1WYT - chains C and D of the 4 polymer chains in the assembly; structure by X-ray diffraction, 2.40 A resolution.

== Chain C ==
Name: glycine dehydrogenase (decarboxylating) subunit 1
Organism: Thermus thermophilus
Notes: EC 1.4.4.2
UniProtKB: Q5SKW8 (Q5SKW8_THET8); residues 1-438 here = UniProt positions 1-438
Sequence (438 residues; row label = number of the first residue in the row):
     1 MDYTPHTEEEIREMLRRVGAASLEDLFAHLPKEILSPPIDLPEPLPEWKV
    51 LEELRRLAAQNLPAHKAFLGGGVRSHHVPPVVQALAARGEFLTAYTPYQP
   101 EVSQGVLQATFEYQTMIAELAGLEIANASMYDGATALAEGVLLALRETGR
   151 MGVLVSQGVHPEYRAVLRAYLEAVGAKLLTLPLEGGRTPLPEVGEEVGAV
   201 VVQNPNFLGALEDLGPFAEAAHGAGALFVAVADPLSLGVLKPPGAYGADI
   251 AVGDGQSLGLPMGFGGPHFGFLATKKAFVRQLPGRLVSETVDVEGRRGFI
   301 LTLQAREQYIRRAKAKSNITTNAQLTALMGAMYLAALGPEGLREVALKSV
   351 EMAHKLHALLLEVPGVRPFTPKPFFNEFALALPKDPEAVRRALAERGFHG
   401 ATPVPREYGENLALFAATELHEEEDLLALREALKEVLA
Disordered / not traced: 438

== Chain D ==
Name: glycine dehydrogenase subunit 2 (P-protein)
Organism: Thermus thermophilus
Notes: EC 1.4.4.2
UniProtKB: Q5SKW7 (Q5SKW7_THET8); residues 1-474 here = UniProt positions 1-474
Sequence (474 residues; row label = number of the first residue in the row):
     1 MSFPLIFERSRKGRRGLKLVKAVPKAEDLIPKEHLREVPPRLPEVDELTL
    51 VRHYTGLSRRQVGVDTTFYPLGSCTMKYNPKLHEEAARLFADLHPYQDPR
   101 TAQGALRLMWELGEYLKALTGMDAITLEPAAGAHGELTGILIIRAYHEDR
   151 GEGRTRRVVLVPDSAHGSNPATASMAGYQVREIPSGPEGEVDLEALKREL
   201 GPHVAALMLTNPNTLGLFERRILEISRLCKEAGVQLYYDGANLNAIMGWA
   251 RPGDMGFDVVHLNLHKTFTVPHGGGGPGSGPVGVKAHLAPYLPVPLVERG
   301 EEGFYLDFDRPKSIGRVRSFYGNFLALVRAWAYIRTLGLEGLKKAAALAV
   351 LNARYLKELLKEKGYRVPYDGPSMHEFVAQPPEGFRALDLAKGLLELGFH
   401 PPTVYFPLIVKEALMVEPTETEAKETLEAFAEAMGALLKKPKEWLENAPY
   451 STPVRRLDELRANKHPKLTYFDEG
Disordered / not traced: 1, 473-474
Curated features (UniProtKB/Swiss-Prot):
  - modified residue: Lys-266 (N6-(pyridoxal phosphate)lysine)

== How chain C and chain D interact ==
Pairs across the interface (385):
  Met-1(C) with Thr-336(D), hydrogen bond (backbone-backbone); Leu-337(D)
  Asp-2(C) with Lys-344(D), salt bridge
  Tyr-3(C) with Tyr-78(D), hydrophobic; Pro-80(D); Leu-337(D), hydrophobic; Thr-421(D)
  Thr-4(C) with Lys-344(D); Leu-348(D); Glu-420(D)
  Pro-5(C) with Glu-420(D); Thr-421(D); Glu-422(D); Ala-423(D), hydrophobic
  His-6(C) with Leu-348(D); Asn-352(D), hydrogen bond; Glu-420(D); Glu-422(D)
  Glu-10(C) with Lys-424(D)
  Glu-13(C) with Lys-424(D), salt bridge
  Met-14(C) with Leu-351(D), hydrophobic; Asn-352(D); Tyr-355(D), hydrophobic; Lys-424(D); Leu-427(D), hydrophobic
  Leu-15(C) with Leu-351(D), hydrophobic
  Arg-17(C) with Tyr-355(D), hydrogen bond; Glu-358(D); Leu-359(D); Glu-362(D), salt bridge
  Val-18(C) with Leu-351(D), hydrophobic; Arg-354(D); Tyr-355(D)
  Leu-23(C) with Ala-347(D), hydrophobic
  Glu-24(C) with Trp-249(D)
  Leu-26(C) with Ala-347(D); Arg-354(D), hydrogen bond (backbone-side chain)
  Phe-27(C) with Ala-245(D); Trp-249(D); Met-374(D), hydrophobic
  His-29(C) with Phe-218(D); Arg-220(D); Arg-354(D); Pro-372(D); Met-374(D)
  Leu-30(C) with Phe-218(D), hydrophobic
  Pro-31(C) with Phe-218(D); Leu-223(D), hydrophobic
  Glu-33(C) with Leu-223(D)
  Ile-34(C) with Phe-218(D), hydrophobic; Trp-249(D); Ala-250(D), hydrophobic; Asp-254(D)
  Leu-35(C) with Trp-249(D)
  Ser-36(C) with Trp-249(D), hydrogen bond (backbone-backbone); Lys-343(D), hydrogen bond
  Pro-37(C) with Gly-248(D); Trp-249(D); Arg-251(D); Asp-254(D)
  Ile-39(C) with Ala-118(D); Gly-248(D); Arg-251(D); Leu-339(D)
  Asp-40(C) with Ala-118(D)
  Leu-41(C) with Tyr-115(D), hydrophobic; Ala-118(D), hydrophobic; Leu-119(D), hydrophobic
  Pro-42(C) with Tyr-115(D); Arg-335(D); Gly-338(D)
  Pro-44(C) with Arg-335(D); Thr-336(D); Leu-337(D)
  Leu-45(C) with Arg-335(D), hydrogen bond (backbone-backbone); Thr-336(D), hydrogen bond (backbone-backbone)
  Glu-47(C) with Leu-82(D)
  Val-50(C) with Arg-335(D); Thr-336(D)
  Leu-51(C) with Leu-82(D), hydrophobic
  Glu-53(C) with Trp-331(D)
  Leu-54(C) with Leu-89(D), hydrophobic; Phe-90(D); Leu-108(D), hydrophobic; Trp-331(D), hydrophobic
  Arg-55(C) with Leu-89(D)
  Arg-56(C) with Arg-107(D)
  Leu-57(C) with Gly-104(D); Arg-107(D)
  Ala-58(C) with Leu-89(D)
  Gln-60(C) with Gln-103(D); Gly-104(D)
  Asn-61(C) with Leu-93(D); Thr-101(D); Ala-102(D); Gln-103(D), hydrogen bond (side chain-backbone); Gly-104(D), hydrogen bond (side chain-backbone); Ala-105(D), hydrogen bond (side chain-backbone)
  Leu-62(C) with Gln-97(D), hydrogen bond (backbone-side chain); Thr-101(D), hydrogen bond (backbone-backbone)
  Pro-63(C) with Asp-92(D)
  Ala-64(C) with Asp-92(D), hydrogen bond (backbone-backbone); His-94(D); Gln-97(D)
  His-65(C) with Asp-92(D), salt bridge
  Leu-69(C) with His-94(D); Tyr-96(D); Gln-97(D)
  Gly-70(C) with His-94(D), hydrogen bond (backbone-side chain); Tyr-96(D)
  Gly-71(C) with Tyr-96(D)
  Val-73(C) with His-94(D), hydrogen bond (backbone-side chain); Pro-95(D), hydrophobic; Phe-320(D), hydrophobic
  His-77(C) with Leu-19(D)
  Pro-79(C) with Leu-17(D), hydrophobic
  Val-81(C) with Glu-47(D); Leu-50(D), hydrophobic; Val-51(D), hydrophobic
  Leu-85(C) with Leu-50(D), hydrophobic; Thr-55(D)
  Arg-88(C) with Thr-55(D); Ser-58(D), hydrogen bond; Arg-59(D)
  Gly-89(C) with Asp-65(D)
  Glu-90(C) with Ser-58(D); Gln-61(D); Val-62(D)
  Phe-91(C) with Tyr-54(D); Leu-57(D), hydrophobic; Ser-58(D); Gly-273(D); Gly-274(D)
  Leu-92(C) with Glu-84(D); Pro-271(D); His-272(D); Gly-273(D), hydrogen bond (backbone-backbone)
  Thr-93(C) with Gly-63(D); Val-64(D), hydrogen bond (side chain-backbone); Asp-65(D), hydrogen bond (side chain-backbone); Asn-79(D)
  Ala-94(C) with Gln-61(D); Val-62(D); Gly-63(D); His-272(D); Gly-273(D); Gly-274(D), hydrogen bond (backbone-backbone)
  Tyr-95(C) with Tyr-69(D); Leu-71(D), hydrophobic; Cys-74(D); Met-76(D), hydrophobic; His-272(D); Gly-274(D)
  Thr-96(C) with Gly-274(D); Gly-275(D)
  Pro-97(C) with Gly-274(D)
  Gln-99(C) with Lys-392(D), hydrogen bond; Leu-395(D); His-400(D); Pro-401(D)
  Pro-100(C) with Leu-457(D), hydrophobic
  Glu-101(C) with Lys-392(D), salt bridge; Leu-395(D); Pro-449(D); Thr-452(D); Pro-453(D); Val-454(D); Arg-455(D); Arg-456(D)
  Val-102(C) with Arg-60(D); Gln-61(D); Val-62(D); Leu-395(D), hydrophobic; Thr-452(D)
  Ser-103(C) with Gln-61(D)
  Gln-104(C) with Arg-60(D); Gln-61(D); Leu-457(D)
  Gly-105(C) with Leu-57(D); Arg-60(D), hydrogen bond (backbone-backbone); Gln-61(D), hydrogen bond (backbone-side chain)
  Val-106(C) with Gln-61(D), hydrogen bond (backbone-side chain)
  Gln-108(C) with Phe-3(D); Pro-4(D), hydrogen bond (side chain-backbone); Leu-5(D); His-53(D); Leu-57(D)
  Ala-109(C) with Leu-57(D), hydrophobic
  Phe-111(C) with Lys-467(D); Leu-468(D); Thr-469(D); Tyr-470(D)
  Glu-112(C) with Leu-5(D); Ile-6(D), hydrogen bond (side chain-backbone); Phe-7(D); His-53(D), salt bridge; Leu-57(D)
  Gln-114(C) with Leu-468(D), hydrogen bond (side chain-backbone)
  Thr-115(C) with Phe-7(D); Thr-469(D); Tyr-470(D)
  Met-116(C) with Phe-7(D), hydrophobic; Leu-42(D), hydrophobic; Pro-43(D)
  Glu-119(C) with Arg-36(D), hydrogen bond (backbone-side chain); Pro-40(D); Arg-41(D), salt bridge; Phe-471(D)
  Leu-120(C) with Arg-36(D), hydrogen bond (backbone-side chain); Pro-40(D), hydrophobic
  Glu-124(C) with Thr-469(D)
  Tyr-131(C) with Ala-130(D), hydrophobic; Ala-131(D), hydrogen bond (side chain-backbone); Gly-132(D); Ala-133(D)
  Asp-132(C) with Arg-318(D); Ser-319(D), hydrogen bond
  Thr-135(C) with His-134(D); Val-317(D)
  His-160(C) with Tyr-96(D)
  Glu-162(C) with Tyr-96(D), hydrogen bond; Arg-316(D), salt bridge; Ser-319(D); Phe-320(D), hydrogen bond (side chain-backbone)
  Ala-165(C) with Arg-316(D)
  Val-166(C) with Arg-316(D); Val-317(D); Arg-318(D)
  Ala-169(C) with Arg-316(D)
  Tyr-170(C) with His-134(D), hydrogen bond
  Glu-172(C) with Arg-144(D), hydrogen bond (backbone-side chain)
  Ala-173(C) with Arg-144(D), hydrogen bond (backbone-side chain); Met-175(D); Ala-176(D)
  Val-174(C) with Met-175(D)
  Leu-211(C) with Ile-30(D), hydrophobic; His-34(D)
  Glu-212(C) with His-34(D)
  Leu-237(C) with Arg-36(D), hydrogen bond (backbone-side chain)
  Val-239(C) with His-34(D); Leu-35(D); Arg-36(D), hydrogen bond (backbone-backbone)
  Leu-240(C) with His-34(D); Arg-36(D)
  Lys-241(C) with His-34(D), hydrogen bond (backbone-backbone); Leu-35(D); Arg-36(D)
  Pro-242(C) with Arg-36(D)
  Tyr-246(C) with Glu-33(D), hydrogen bond (side chain-backbone); His-34(D)
  Pro-261(C) with Ala-91(D), hydrophobic
  Met-262(C) with Ala-91(D), hydrogen bond (backbone-backbone); Leu-93(D); His-94(D)
  Gly-263(C) with Phe-90(D); Ala-91(D), hydrogen bond (backbone-backbone); Leu-93(D); Phe-324(D)
  Phe-264(C) with Leu-93(D), hydrogen bond (backbone-backbone); His-94(D); Pro-95(D), hydrophobic; Ala-102(D), hydrophobic; Leu-106(D), hydrophobic; Tyr-321(D), hydrophobic; Phe-324(D), hydrophobic
  Gly-265(C) with Pro-95(D); Arg-318(D); Phe-320(D)
  Gly-266(C) with Arg-318(D); Gly-322(D); Asn-323(D); Phe-324(D)
  Pro-267(C) with Leu-325(D)
  His-268(C) with Phe-320(D)
  Lys-276(C) with Pro-466(D); Asp-472(D), salt bridge
  Leu-286(C) with Leu-468(D), hydrophobic
  Val-287(C) with Leu-468(D)
  Ser-288(C) with Ala-462(D); Pro-466(D); Lys-467(D), hydrogen bond (side chain-backbone); Leu-468(D)
  Glu-289(C) with Lys-467(D), salt bridge
  Thr-290(C) with Asp-458(D), hydrogen bond (side chain-backbone); Arg-461(D)
  Val-291(C) with Leu-457(D); Asp-458(D), hydrogen bond (backbone-backbone); Arg-461(D)
  Asp-292(C) with Arg-455(D), hydrogen bond (side chain-backbone); Arg-456(D); Leu-457(D)
  Val-293(C) with Arg-455(D); Arg-456(D), hydrogen bond (backbone-backbone)
  Glu-294(C) with Arg-455(D), salt bridge
  Arg-296(C) with Pro-453(D); Arg-455(D)
  Arg-297(C) with Phe-3(D), hydrogen bond (side chain-backbone); Pro-4(D); Leu-5(D); Glu-8(D), salt bridge; Val-454(D)
  Phe-299(C) with Leu-5(D), hydrophobic; Leu-457(D)
  Ile-300(C) with Leu-457(D), hydrophobic; Glu-459(D); Ala-462(D), hydrophobic
  Thr-302(C) with Ala-462(D), hydrogen bond (side chain-backbone); Asn-463(D), hydrogen bond
  Leu-303(C) with Asn-463(D), hydrogen bond (backbone-side chain)
  Arg-311(C) with Ala-171(D)
  Lys-316(C) with Met-175(D)
  Ser-317(C) with Met-175(D)
  Asn-318(C) with Ala-133(D); Glu-136(D); Ser-168(D); Ala-171(D); Thr-172(D), hydrogen bond; Met-175(D)
  Thr-320(C) with Gly-132(D); Ala-133(D), hydrogen bond (side chain-backbone); Ser-168(D)
  Thr-321(C) with Ala-131(D); Gly-132(D); Gly-275(D), hydrogen bond (side chain-backbone)
  Asn-322(C) with Gly-275(D); Gly-276(D); Pro-277(D)
  Ala-323(C) with Gly-276(D); Pro-277(D)
  Gln-324(C) with Gly-273(D); Gly-274(D); Gly-275(D); Gly-276(D), hydrogen bond (backbone-backbone)
  Leu-325(C) with Gly-273(D), hydrogen bond (backbone-backbone); Gly-276(D), hydrogen bond (backbone-backbone); Pro-277(D)
  Thr-326(C) with Pro-277(D)
  Ala-331(C) with Tyr-54(D)
  Met-332(C) with Leu-50(D); Tyr-54(D)
  Ala-335(C) with Pro-43(D), hydrophobic; Val-45(D); Leu-50(D), hydrophobic; Tyr-54(D)
  Ala-336(C) with Gly-16(D); Leu-17(D), hydrogen bond (backbone-backbone); Leu-50(D)
  Leu-337(C) with Leu-17(D), hydrophobic
  Gly-338(C) with Leu-42(D); Pro-43(D)
  Pro-339(C) with Pro-40(D); Leu-42(D); Pro-43(D); Glu-44(D)
  Glu-340(C) with Arg-15(D)
  Gly-341(C) with Arg-15(D)
  Leu-342(C) with Leu-42(D), hydrophobic
  Arg-343(C) with Ala-26(D)
  Glu-344(C) with Arg-15(D), salt bridge; Val-20(D); Val-23(D)
  Val-345(C) with Val-20(D)
  Leu-347(C) with Pro-24(D); Ala-26(D), hydrophobic; Leu-29(D)
  Lys-348(C) with Val-20(D); Ala-22(D)
  Val-350(C) with Leu-29(D), hydrophobic
  Glu-351(C) with Pro-24(D); Leu-29(D)
  His-354(C) with Leu-29(D)
  Pro-373(C) with Pro-31(D); His-34(D)
  Arg-390(C) with Tyr-96(D), hydrogen bond (side chain-backbone); Gln-97(D); Asp-98(D); Pro-99(D)
  Arg-391(C) with Asp-98(D), salt bridge; Arg-100(D)
  Ala-394(C) with Asp-98(D); Thr-101(D)
  Glu-395(C) with Arg-100(D), salt bridge
  His-399(C) with Gln-97(D); Thr-101(D)
  Thr-402(C) with Tyr-96(D)
Other interface residues (no listed pair), chain C (178 interface residues in all): Ile-11, Glu-43, Gly-72, Arg-74, Ala-118, Gly-122, Ile-125, Ala-134, Asp-213, Arg-285, Gly-298, Gln-304, Leu-328, Tyr-333, Leu-334, Phe-374, Phe-375
Other interface residues (no listed pair), chain D (183 interface residues in all): Pro-39, Thr-66, Lys-81, His-83, Glu-85, Ala-86, Met-109, Leu-137, Leu-141, Ser-174, Gly-177, Met-255, Ile-314, Ala-332, Tyr-333, Ile-334, Leu-342, Ala-346, Val-350, Ala-391, Val-404, Glu-425

== Overview ==
Chain C and chain D form an interface of 178 and 183 residues respectively, with 61 hydrogen bonds and 15 salt
bridges. Among the polar pairs are Asp-2(C)/Lys-344(D), Glu-13(C)/Lys-424(D) and Arg-17(C)/Glu-362(D).
Chain C is glycine dehydrogenase (decarboxylating) subunit 1 and chain D is glycine dehydrogenase subunit 2
(P-protein), both from Thermus thermophilus; the structure, Crystal structure of glycine decarboxylase
(P-protein) of the glycine cleavage system, in apo form, was determined by X-ray diffraction together with
1WYU and 1WYV from the same study.
